Entry 9BZG (X-ray diffraction, 1.80 A resolution); this record covers chain A.

== Chain A ==
Protein: Aurora kinase A
From: Homo sapiens
Notes: EC 2.7.11.1
Reference sequence: O14965 (AURKA_HUMAN); residue numbers follow UniProt; this construct covers 122-403
Chain sequence (285 residues; row label = number of the first residue in the row):
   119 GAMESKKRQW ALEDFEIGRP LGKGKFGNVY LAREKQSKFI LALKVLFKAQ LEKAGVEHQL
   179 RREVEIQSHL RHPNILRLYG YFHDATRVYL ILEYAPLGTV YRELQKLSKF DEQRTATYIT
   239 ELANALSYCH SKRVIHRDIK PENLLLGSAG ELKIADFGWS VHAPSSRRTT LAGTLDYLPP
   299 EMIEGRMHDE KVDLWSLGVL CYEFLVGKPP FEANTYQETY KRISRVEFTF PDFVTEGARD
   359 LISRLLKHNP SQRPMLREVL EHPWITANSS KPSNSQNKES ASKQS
Not modelled in the structure: 119-126, 389-403
Differences from the reference sequence: expression tag (119-121); engineered mutation Ala290 (Cys in O14965), Ser393 (Cys in O14965)
Modified residues: Thr288 (phosphothreonine; TPO)
UniProt features mapped onto this chain:
  - region: His280 to Leu289, Gly291 to Leu293 (Activation segment)
  - active site: Asp256 (Proton acceptor)
  - binding site (ATP): Lys143, Lys162, Glu211 to Ala213, Glu260, Asn261, Asp274
  - modified residue: Thr287 (Phosphothreonine), Thr288 (Phosphothreonine), Ser342 (Phosphoserine)
  - cross-link: Lys258 (Glycyl lysine isopeptide (Lys-Gly) (interchain with G-Cter in SUMO2))
  - natural variant: Ser155 (S155R: In a colorectal adenocarcinoma sample), Val174 (V174M: In a metastatic melanoma sample)
  - mutagenesis: Lys162 (K162R: Loss of kinase activity), Phe165 (F165A: Decreases the interaction with phosphatase type 1 isoforms), Gly198 (G198N: Reduces interaction with TPX2. Reduces kinase activity tenfold. Promotes interaction with the AURKB binding partners INCENP and BIRC5 that are normally not bound by AURKA), Arg205 (R205A: Reduces ubiquitination and proteasomal degradation), Asp274 (D274N: Abolishes cilia disassembly and kinase activity), Thr287 (T287A: No direct effect on catalytic activity; T287E: Enhances interaction with TPX2), Thr288 (T288A: Reduces cilia disassembly and kinase activity; T288D: Mimics phosphorylation state and increases kinase activity), Tyr334 (Y334A: Reduces binding to MYCN), Gln335 (Q335A: Reduces binding to MYCN), Phe346 (F346A: Decreases the interaction with phosphatase type 1 isoforms)

== Overview ==
Curated annotation (UniProt) lists active-site residue Asp256, 8 ATP-binding residues and 10 mutagenesis
sites.
Chain A is Aurora kinase A (Homo sapiens); the structure, Targeting N-Myc in Neuroblastoma with Selective
Aurora Kinase A Degraders, was determined by X-ray diffraction, deposited together with 9BZL.
